PDB entry 1J2Q | X-ray diffraction, 2.83 A resolution | chains G and H of the 14 polymer chains in the assembly

# Chain G
Molecule: Proteasome alpha subunit
Organism: Archaeoglobus fulgidus
Notes: EC 3.4.25.1
UniProt: O29760 (PSMA_ARCFU); the construct lacks a stretch of the UniProt sequence and is renumbered around it, so the offset changes along the chain: 10-144 = UniProt 10-144; 146-220 = UniProt 145-219; 221-233 = UniProt 221-233
Sequence (237 residues; row label = number of the first residue in the row; note: 1 number in that range is skipped by the numbering (no residue carries it; nothing is unmodelled there); a row labelled like 233A-233M holds insertion residues (233A, then the next letters in order)):
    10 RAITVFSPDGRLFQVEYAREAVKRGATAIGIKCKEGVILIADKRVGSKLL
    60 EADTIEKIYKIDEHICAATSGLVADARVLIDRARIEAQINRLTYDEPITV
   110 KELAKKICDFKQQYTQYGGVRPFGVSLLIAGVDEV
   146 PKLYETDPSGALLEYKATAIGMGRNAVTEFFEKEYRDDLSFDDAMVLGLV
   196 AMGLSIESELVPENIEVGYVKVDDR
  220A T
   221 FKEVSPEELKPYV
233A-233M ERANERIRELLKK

# Chain H
Molecule: Proteasome beta subunit
Organism: Archaeoglobus fulgidus
Notes: EC 3.4.25.1
UniProt: Q9P996 (PSMB_ARCFU); the construct lacks a stretch of the UniProt sequence and is renumbered around it, so the offset changes along the chain: 1-106 = UniProt 12-117; 107-121 = UniProt 119-133; 122-125 = UniProt 136-139; 127-188 = UniProt 140-201; 1 more segments
Sequence (202 residues; numbered 1 to 198 plus 5 insertion-coded residues; 1 number in that range is skipped by the numbering (no residue carries it; nothing is unmodelled there); the number before each row is that of its first residue; a row labelled like 121A-121B holds insertion residues (121A, then the next letters in order)):
     1 TTTVGLVCKDGVVMATEKRATMGNFIASKAAKKIYQIADRMAMTTAGSVG
    51 DAQFLARIIKIEANLYEIRRERKPTVRAIATLTSNLLNSYRYFPYLVQLL
   101 IGGIDS
  106A E
   107 GKSIYSIDPIGGAIE
121A-121B EK
   122 DIVA
   127 TGSGSLTAYGVLEDRFTPEIGVDEAVELAVRAIYSAMKRDSASGDGIDVV
   177 KITEDEFYQYSP
188A-188B EE
   189 VEQILAKFRK
Residues lining bound ligands:
  - calpain ihibitor i (CIB; 2-acetylamino-4-methyl-pentanoic acid [1-(1-formyl-pentylcarbamoyl)-3-methyl-butyl]-amide), molecule 1: Thr-1, Arg-19, Ala-20, Thr-21, Met-22, Ala-27, Ala-31, Lys-32, Lys-33, Thr-45, Ala-46, Gly-47, Ser-48, Val-49
  - calpain ihibitor i (CIB), molecule 2: Asp-114, Gly-118, Ile-120
Curated features (UniProtKB/Swiss-Prot):
  - active site: Thr-1 (Nucleophile)

# How chain G and chain H interact
Residue-residue contacts (22):
  Asn-99(G) / Arg-70(H)  hydrogen bond
  Leu-101(G) / Thr-81(H)
  Leu-101(G) / Asn-85(H)
  Thr-102(G) / Thr-81(H)
  Thr-102(G) / Leu-82(H)  hydrogen bond (backbone-backbone)
  Thr-102(G) / Asn-85(H)
  Tyr-103(G) / Tyr-66(H)
  Tyr-103(G) / Arg-70(H)
  Tyr-103(G) / Arg-77(H)
  Tyr-103(G) / Ala-78(H)
  Tyr-103(G) / Thr-81(H)  hydrogen bond (backbone-side chain)
  Asp-104(G) / Arg-77(H)  salt bridge
  Asp-104(G) / Thr-81(H)
  Glu-105(G) / Thr-75(H)
  Glu-105(G) / Arg-77(H)
  Glu-105(G) / Ala-78(H)
  Glu-105(G) / Glu-106A(H)
  Thr-108(G) / Arg-72(H)
  Lys-110(G) / Glu-71(H)  salt bridge
  Glu-111(G) / Arg-70(H)  salt bridge
  Lys-114(G) / Arg-69(H)  hydrogen bond (side chain-backbone)
  Lys-115(G) / Arg-70(H)
Other interface residues (no listed pair), chain G (12 interface residues in all): Glu-143

# Summary
The chain G/chain H interface involves 12 residues from each chain, with 4 hydrogen bonds and 3 salt bridges.
Polar pairs include Asp-104(G)/Arg-77(H), Lys-110(G)/Glu-71(H) and Glu-111(G)/Arg-70(H). Chain H binds calpain
ihibitor i. From UniProt: active-site residue Thr-1(H) on chain H.
Here chain G is Proteasome alpha subunit and chain H is Proteasome beta subunit, both from Archaeoglobus
fulgidus. Entry 1J2Q (20S proteasome in complex with calpain-Inhibitor I from archaeoglobus fulgidus) was
determined by X-ray diffraction, deposited together with 1J2P.
